Entry 2EPM (X-ray diffraction, 2.04 A resolution); this record covers chain X.

Chain X:
Name: N-acetyl-beta-D-glucosaminidase
From: Streptococcus gordonii
Notes: EC 3.2.1.52
UniProtKB: Q6ST21 (Q6ST21_STRGN); residue numbers follow UniProt; this construct covers 1-627
Amino-acid sequence (627 residues; numbered 1 to 627; the number before each row is that of its first residue):
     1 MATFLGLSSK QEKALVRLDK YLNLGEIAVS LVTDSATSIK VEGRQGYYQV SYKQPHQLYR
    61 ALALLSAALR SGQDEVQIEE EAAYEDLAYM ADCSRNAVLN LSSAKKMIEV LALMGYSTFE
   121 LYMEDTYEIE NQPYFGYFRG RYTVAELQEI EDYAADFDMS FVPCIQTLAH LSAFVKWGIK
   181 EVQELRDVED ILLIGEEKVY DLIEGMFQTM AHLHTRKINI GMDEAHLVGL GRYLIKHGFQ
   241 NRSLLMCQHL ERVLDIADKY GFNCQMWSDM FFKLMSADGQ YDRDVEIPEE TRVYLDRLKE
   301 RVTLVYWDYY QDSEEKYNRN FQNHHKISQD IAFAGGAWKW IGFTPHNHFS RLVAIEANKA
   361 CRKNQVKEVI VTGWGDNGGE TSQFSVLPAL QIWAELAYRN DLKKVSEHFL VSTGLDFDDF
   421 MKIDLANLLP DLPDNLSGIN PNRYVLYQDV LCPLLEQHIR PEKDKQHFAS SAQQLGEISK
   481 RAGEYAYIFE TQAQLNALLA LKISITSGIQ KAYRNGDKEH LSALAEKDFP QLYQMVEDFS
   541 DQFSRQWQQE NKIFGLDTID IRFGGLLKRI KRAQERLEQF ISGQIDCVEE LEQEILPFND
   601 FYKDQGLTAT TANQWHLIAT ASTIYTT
Not modelled in the structure: 1, 273-287, 311-329
Residues lining bound ligands:
  - Hg2+ (HG), molecule 1: Tyr-84, Phe-333, Ala-357, Asn-358, Cys-361, Val-369, Trp-393
  - Hg2+ (HG), molecule 2: Met-90, Glu-120, Cys-164, Asn-219
  - Hg2+ (HG), molecule 3: Ser-243, Met-246, Cys-247, Met-270, Leu-295
  - Hg2+ (HG), molecule 4: Cys-247, Gln-248, Glu-251, Tyr-294
  - Hg2+ (HG), molecule 5: Phe-333, Ala-357, Ala-360, Cys-361
  - Hg2+ (HG), molecule 6: Asp-586, Cys-587, Glu-589

In short:
Bound to chain X: 6 copies of Hg2+.
Chain X is N-acetyl-beta-D-glucosaminidase (Streptococcus gordonii); the structure,
N-acetyl-B-D-glucoasminidase (GCNA) from Stretococcus gordonii, was determined by X-ray diffraction together
with 2EPK, 2EPL and 2EPN from the same study.
